Entry 1K7L (X-ray diffraction, 2.50 A resolution); this record covers chains A and B.

[Chain A]
Name: Peroxisome proliferator activated receptor alpha
Source organism: Homo sapiens
Notes: fragment: ligand binding domain - residues 192 - 468
UniProt: Q07869 (PPAR_HUMAN); residue numbers follow UniProt; this construct covers 192-468
Sequence (288 residues; each row starts with the number of its first residue):
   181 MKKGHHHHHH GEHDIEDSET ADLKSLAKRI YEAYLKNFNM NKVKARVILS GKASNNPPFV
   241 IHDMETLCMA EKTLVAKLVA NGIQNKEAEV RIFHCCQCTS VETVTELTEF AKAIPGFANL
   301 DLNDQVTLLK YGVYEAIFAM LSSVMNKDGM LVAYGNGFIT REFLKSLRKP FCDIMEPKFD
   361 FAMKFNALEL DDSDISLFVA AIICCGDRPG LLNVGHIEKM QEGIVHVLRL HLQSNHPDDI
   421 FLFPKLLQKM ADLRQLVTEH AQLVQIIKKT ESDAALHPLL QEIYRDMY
Disordered / not traced: 181-201
Construct notes: expression tag (181-191)
Swiss-Prot annotation at these positions:
  - binding site (indeglitazar): S280, Y314, Y464
  - site: L433 (Essential for heterodimerization with RXRA)
  - mutagenesis: D304 (D304A: Reduced heterodimerization with RXRA. Reduced DNA binding), L370 (L370R: Abolishes heterodimerization with RXRA. No DNA binding), L391 (L391R: Abolishes heterodimerization with RXRA. No DNA binding), L422 (L422R: No effect on heterodimerization with RXRA nor on DNA binding and transactivation activity), A431 (A431T: No effect on heterodimerization with RXRA nor on DNA binding), L433 (L433R: Abolishes heterodimerization with RXRA, DNA binding and transactivation activity)
Ligand contacts: gw409544 (544; 2-(1-methyl-3-oxo-3-phenyl-propylamino)-3-{4-[2-(5-methyl-2-phenyl-oxazol-4-yl)-ethoxy]-phenyl}-propionic acid): L247, L254, E269, I272, F273, C275, C276, Q277, T279, S280, Y314, F318, L321, M330, L331, V332, I339, L344, L347, F351, I354, M355, H440, V444, L456, L460, Y464
From the paper describing this entry:
  - binding site for gw409544: F273, Y314, Y464
  - specificity-determining residues: Y314
  - mutagenesis - Y314H (66-fold): increased signaling in response to farglitazar
  - mutagenesis - Y314H: unchanged signaling in response to gw409544
  - mutagenesis - Y314H: increased signaling in response to rosiglitazone
  - mutagenesis - Y314H: increased signaling in response to pioglitazone

[Chain B]
Name: steroid receptor coactivator
Notes: fragment: src-1 peptide
UniProt: O43792 (O43792); residue numbers follow UniProt; this construct covers 680-700
Sequence (21 residues; numbered 680 to 700; the number before each row is that of its first residue):
   680 HSSLTERHKI LHRLLQEGSP S
Disordered / not traced: 680-684, 698-700

[How chain A and chain B interact]
Contacting residue pairs - 24 pairs, chain A then chain B:
  T288(A) - L693(B)
  T288(A) - L694(B)
  E289(A) - E696(B)
  K292(A) - L694(B)  hydrogen bond (side chain-backbone)
  K292(A) - Q695(B)
  K292(A) - E696(B)  hydrogen bond (side chain-backbone)
  L302(A) - H691(B)
  L302(A) - L694(B)
  N303(A) - H691(B)
  Q305(A) - L694(B)
  V306(A) - H687(B)
  V306(A) - L690(B)
  V306(A) - L694(B)  hydrophobic
  L309(A) - L690(B)  hydrophobic
  L309(A) - L694(B)  hydrophobic
  K310(A) - H687(B)
  P458(A) - I689(B)  hydrophobic
  L459(A) - I689(B)
  E462(A) - H687(B)  hydrogen bond (backbone-side chain)
  E462(A) - K688(B)
  E462(A) - I689(B)  hydrogen bond (side chain-backbone)
  E462(A) - L690(B)  hydrogen bond (side chain-backbone)
  R465(A) - E685(B)
  D466(A) - E685(B)  hydrogen bond (side chain-backbone)
Other interface residues (no listed pair), chain A (16 interface residues in all): F297, I463
Other interface residues (no listed pair), chain B (12 interface residues in all): R686, G697
Interface features reported in the paper:
  - interface residues, chain A: K292(A), E462(A)

[In short]
The interface between chain A and chain B involves 16 residues on one side and 12 on the other; the contacts
include 6 hydrogen bonds. Polar pairs include K292(A)-L694(B), K292(A)-E696(B) and E462(A)-H687(B). The paper
reports a binding site for gw409544 at F273(A), Y314(A) and Y464(A); Y314H of chain A increases signaling in
response to farglitazar.
Chain A is Peroxisome proliferator activated receptor alpha (Homo sapiens) and chain B is steroid receptor
coactivator; the structure, The 2.5 Angstrom resolution crystal structure of the human PPARalpha ligand
binding domain bound with GW409544 ..., was determined by X-ray diffraction (same publication as 1K74).
